Entry 7UZC (X-ray diffraction, 2.20 A resolution); this record covers chains A and L of the 3 polymer chains in the assembly.

# Chain A
Protein: Spike protein S1
Source organism: Severe acute respiratory syndrome coronavirus 2
Notes: fragment: rbd
UniProt: P0DTC2 (SPIKE_SARS2); residue numbers follow UniProt; this construct covers 328-533
Sequence (231 residues; row label = number of the first residue in the row):
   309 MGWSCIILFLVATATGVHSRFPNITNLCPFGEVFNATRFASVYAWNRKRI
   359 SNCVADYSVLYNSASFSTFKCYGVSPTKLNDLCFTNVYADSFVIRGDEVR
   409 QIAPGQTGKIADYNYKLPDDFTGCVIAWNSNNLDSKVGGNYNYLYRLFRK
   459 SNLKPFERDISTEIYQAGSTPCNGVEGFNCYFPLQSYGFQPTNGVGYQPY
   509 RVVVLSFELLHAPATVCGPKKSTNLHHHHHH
Disordered / not traced: 309-332, 529-539
Cystine bridges: Cys336-Cys361, Cys379-Cys432, Cys391-Cys525, Cys480-Cys488
Glycans and other covalent adducts: glycan linked to Asn343
Construct notes: initiating methionine (309); expression tag (310-327, 534-539)
Curated features (UniProtKB/Swiss-Prot):
  - region: Arg403 to Asp405 (Integrin-binding motif), Asn448 to Phe456 (Immunodominant HLA epitope recognized by the CD8+)
  - glycosylation (N-linked (GlcNAc...) asparagine): Asn331 (complex), Asn343 (complex)
  - natural variant: Gly339 (G339D: In strain: Omicron/BA.1, Omicron/BA.2 and 4 more; G339H: In strain: Omicron/BA.2.75, Omicron/XBB.1.5 and 1 more), Arg346 (R346K: In strain: Mu/B.1.621; R346T: In strain: Omicron/BQ.1.1, Omicron/XBB.1.5 and 1 more), Leu368 (L368I: In strain: Omicron/XBB.1.5, Omicron/EG.5.1), Ser371 (S371F: In strain: Omicron/BA.2, Omicron/BA.2.12.1 and 6 more; S371L: In strain: Omicron/BA.1), Ser373 (S373P: In strain: Omicron/BA.1, Omicron/BA.2 and 7 more), Ser375 (S375F: In strain: Omicron/BA.1, Omicron/BA.2 and 7 more), Thr376 (T376A: In strain: Omicron/BA.2, Omicron/BA.2.12.1 and 5 more), Asp405 (D405N: In strain: Omicron/BA.2, Omicron/BA.2.12.1 and 6 more), Arg408 (R408S: In strain: Omicron/BA.2, Omicron/BA.2.12.1 and 6 more), Lys417 (K417N: In strain: Beta/B.1.351, Omicron/BA.1 and 8 more; K417T: In strain: Gamma/P.1), Asn440 (N440K: In strain: Omicron/BA.1, Omicron/BA.2 and 7 more), Lys444 (K444T: In strain: Omicron/BQ.1.1), 16 further natural variant entries in UniProt
  - mutagenesis: Asn331 (N331Q: Reduced viral infectivity), Asn343 (N343Q: Reduced viral infectivity), Leu452 (L452R: Increased resistance to neutralizing antibodies. Decreases HLA binding to NF9 epitope. Increased binding affinity to human ACE2), Tyr453 (Y453F: Decreased HLA binding to NF9 epitope. Increased binding affinity to human ACE2), Ala475 (A475V: Increased resistance to neutralizing antibodies), Val483 (V483A: Increased resistance to neutralizing antibodies), Glu484 (E484D: Increased replication in human TMEM106B overexpressing cells), Phe490 (F490L: Increased resistance to neutralizing antibodies and human covalescent sera neutralization), Gln493 (Q493N: Reduced host ACE2-binding affinity in vitro; Q493Y: Reduced host ACE2-binding affinity in vitro), Asn501 (N501T: Reduced host ACE2-binding affinity in vitro; N501Y: Increased binding affinity to human ACE2), His519 (H519P: Increased resistance to human covalescent sera neutralization)

# Chain L
Protein: M8a-34 Fab light chain
Source organism: Mus musculus
Notes: antibody fragment or engineered binder
Sequence (218 residues; each row starts with the number of its first residue; note: 16 numbers in that range are skipped by the numbering (no residue carries them; nothing is unmodelled there)):
     1 DIVLTQSPVSLAVSLGQRATISCRASESVDF
    34 YGNSFIYWYQQKPGQAPKLLIYRA
    65 SNLESGIP
    74 ARFSGSG
    83 SRTDFTLTIHPVEADDVATYYCQQSIE
   114 DPRTFGGGTKLEIKRTVAAPSVFIFPPSDEQLKSGTASVVCLLNNFYPRE
   164 AKVQWKVDNALQSGNSQESVTEQDSKDSTYSLSSTLTLSKADYEKHKVYA
   214 CEVTHQGLSSPVTKSFNRGEC
Cystine bridges: Cys23-Cys104, Cys154-Cys214

# Interface between chain A and chain L
Residue-residue contacts (8; chain A residue first):
  Ser366(A) with Tyr34(L), hydrogen bond
  Tyr369(A) with Phe31(L), hydrophobic; Tyr34(L), hydrophobic
  Asn370(A) with Tyr34(L)
  Thr385(A) with Phe31(L); Phe38(L); Ile108(L), hydrogen bond (side chain-backbone)
  Asn388(A) with Tyr34(L), hydrogen bond
Other interface residues (no listed pair), chain A (6 interface residues in all): Pro384

# In short
Chain A and chain L form an interface of 6 and 4 residues respectively; the contacts include 3 hydrogen bonds.
Polar pairs include Ser366(A)-Tyr34(L), Thr385(A)-Ile108(L) and Asn388(A)-Tyr34(L). UniProt lists 11
mutagenesis sites on chain A.
Chain A is Spike protein S1 (Severe acute respiratory syndrome coronavirus 2) and chain L is M8a-34 Fab light
chain (Mus musculus); the structure, Structure of the SARS-CoV-2 RBD in complex with the mouse antibody Fab
fragment, M8a-34, was determined by X-ray diffraction (same publication as 7UZ4, 7UZ6, 7UZ7, 7UZ8, 7UZ9, 7UZA,
7UZB and 7UZD).
